Entry 7PUA (electron microscopy, 3.60 A resolution); this record covers chains CA and F2 of the 84 polymer chains in the assembly.

== Chain CA ==
Molecule: 9S rRNA
Source organism: Trypanosoma brucei brucei
Sequence (621 nucleotides; each row starts with the number of its first residue):
     1 UAAAUUAUGG UCAAUUGUUA GUAUUCAUAU UAAUUUUUUU AAAUGUUUUA UCAUUUUAUA
    61 AAGGUUUAUU UUUGAAAGAU UUUUUGUAUA AAAUUUUAGG AAUAGUUAAU AAUAAUUUAU
   121 AAUUUUGAUU AGAUUGUUUU GUUAAUGCUA UUAGAUGGGU GUGGAAAAAU AAAAAAAAUA
   181 AUUAAUAUAU AUCAAUAAUA AAUUAAAUUA AUCUAUUAGU CAGAAAUGGA UGCCAGCCGU
   241 UGCGGUAAUU UCUAUGCUUU UAAAUAUUAU ACAAUUAUCA UAUUAAAUUG UUAAGUGCUG
   301 AUUUAACCAA UAAAAAUAUA AAUAAUUUUU AUUUGUUUUU AAACACCAUU AGGUAUAUGC
   361 AAAUAUAAAA UUAUAGUAAU UAUAAAUUAU AUUAUAUUAU AUUUAUUCAU AUAAUUAAUA
   421 GGAUAAUAUU UGUAGUUUUU GAUACCAUGA UAAGGAUUAU AAAUUGAAAG UGUUAAUAUC
   481 AUAAUCAAAA UUUAUUAUUU AUAUUAAAUA UGUAUGUGUA GAUAAAAUAA GAAAUUAAAA
   541 AGGUAUUGUU GCCCACCAAU UUUUAUAAUA AAAAUAACGU GCAGUAAUUA AUAUAUUUAU
   601 AAAAAUAUAU UUUUUUUUUU U
Not modelled in the structure: 186-197, 208-215, 274-284, 330-344, 357-401, 533-551, 612-621
Sequence notes: expression tag (614-621)
Metal / ion sites: Mg2+ site 1 near U65 (its only coordinating residue here); Mg2+ site 2: A68, U94, U95; Mg2+ site 3 near A76 (its only coordinating residue here); Mg2+ site 4 near A128 (its only coordinating residue here)

== Chain F2 ==
Molecule: PPR_long domain-containing protein
Source organism: Trypanosoma brucei brucei
UniProt: C9ZIL7 (C9ZIL7_TRYB9); residues 1-1024 here = UniProt positions 1-1024
Chain sequence (1024 residues; row label = number of the first residue in the row):
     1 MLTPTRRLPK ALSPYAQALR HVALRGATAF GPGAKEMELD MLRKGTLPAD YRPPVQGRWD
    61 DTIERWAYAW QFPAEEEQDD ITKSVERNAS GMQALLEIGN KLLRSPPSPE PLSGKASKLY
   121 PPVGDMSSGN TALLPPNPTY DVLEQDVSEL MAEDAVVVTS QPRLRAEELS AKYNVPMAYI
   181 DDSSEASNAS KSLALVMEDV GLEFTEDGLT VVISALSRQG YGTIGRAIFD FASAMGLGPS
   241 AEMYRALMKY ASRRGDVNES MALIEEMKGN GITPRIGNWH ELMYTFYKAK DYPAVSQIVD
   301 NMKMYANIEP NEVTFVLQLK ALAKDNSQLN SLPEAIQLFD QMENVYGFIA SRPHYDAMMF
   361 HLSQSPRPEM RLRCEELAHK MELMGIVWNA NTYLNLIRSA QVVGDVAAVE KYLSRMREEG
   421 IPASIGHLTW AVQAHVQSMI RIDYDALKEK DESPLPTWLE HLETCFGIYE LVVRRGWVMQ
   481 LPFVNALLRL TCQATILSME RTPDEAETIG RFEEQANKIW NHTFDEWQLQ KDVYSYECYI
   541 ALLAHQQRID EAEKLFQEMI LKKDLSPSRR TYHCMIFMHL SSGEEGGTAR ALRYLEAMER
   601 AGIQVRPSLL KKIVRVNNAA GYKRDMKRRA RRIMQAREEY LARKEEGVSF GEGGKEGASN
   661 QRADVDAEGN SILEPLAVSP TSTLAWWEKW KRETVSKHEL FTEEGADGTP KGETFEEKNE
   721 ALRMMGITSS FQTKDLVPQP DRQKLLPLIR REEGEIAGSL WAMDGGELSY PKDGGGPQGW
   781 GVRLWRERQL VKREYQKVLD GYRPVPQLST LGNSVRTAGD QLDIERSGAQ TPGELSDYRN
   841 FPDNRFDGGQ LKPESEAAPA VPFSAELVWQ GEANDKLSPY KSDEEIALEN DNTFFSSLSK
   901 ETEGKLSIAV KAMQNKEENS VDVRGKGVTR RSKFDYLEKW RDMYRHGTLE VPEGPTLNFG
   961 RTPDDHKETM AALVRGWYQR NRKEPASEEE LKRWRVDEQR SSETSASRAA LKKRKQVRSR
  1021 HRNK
Not modelled in the structure: 1-10, 124-162, 648-661, 899-929, 985-1024

== Interface between chain CA and chain F2 ==
Pairs across the interface (63; chain CA residue first):
  U1(CA) - Arg275(F2)  sugar contact
  A2(CA) - Asp207(F2)  hydrogen bond to the base
  A2(CA) - Glu242(F2)  hydrogen bond to the sugar
  A2(CA) - Arg245(F2)  sugar contact
  A2(CA) - Ile276(F2)  phosphate contact
  A2(CA) - Gly277(F2)  sugar contact
  A3(CA) - Arg245(F2)  salt bridge to the phosphate
  A3(CA) - His280(F2)  salt bridge to the phosphate
  A3(CA) - Asn311(F2)  hydrogen bond to the phosphate
  A3(CA) - Val313(F2)  phosphate contact
  A4(CA) - Gln78(F2)  phosphate contact
  A4(CA) - Glu312(F2)  base contact
  A4(CA) - Val313(F2)  base contact
  A4(CA) - Val316(F2)  base contact
  A4(CA) - Pro353(F2)  base contact
  A4(CA) - His354(F2)  base contact
  U5(CA) - Gln78(F2)  phosphate contact
  U5(CA) - Arg218(F2)  hydrogen bond to the sugar
  U5(CA) - Arg245(F2)  base contact
  U5(CA) - Ser252(F2)  base contact
  U5(CA) - His280(F2)  base contact
  U5(CA) - Glu281(F2)  hydrogen bond to the base
  U5(CA) - Tyr284(F2)  stacking on the base
  U6(CA) - Arg218(F2)  salt bridge to the phosphate
  U8(CA) - Asp356(F2)  base contact
  U8(CA) - Phe360(F2)  base contact
  U8(CA) - Asn391(F2)  base contact
  U8(CA) - Leu394(F2)  sugar contact
  U8(CA) - Asn395(F2)  hydrogen bond to the base
  U8(CA) - Arg398(F2)  hydrogen bond to the base
  G9(CA) - Arg398(F2)  salt bridge to the phosphate
  G9(CA) - Trp430(F2)  phosphate contact
  G9(CA) - Gln480(F2)  base contact
  G9(CA) - Leu481(F2)  base contact
  G9(CA) - Pro482(F2)  base contact
  G10(CA) - Pro482(F2)  base contact
  G10(CA) - Asn485(F2)  hydrogen bond to the base
  G10(CA) - Asp532(F2)  hydrogen bond to the base
  G10(CA) - Val533(F2)  base contact
  G10(CA) - Tyr534(F2)  stacking on the base
  U11(CA) - Gln364(F2)  hydrogen bond to the sugar
  U11(CA) - Gln401(F2)  hydrogen bond to the base
  U11(CA) - Val402(F2)  sugar contact
  U11(CA) - Gln433(F2)  base contact
  U11(CA) - Arg489(F2)  hydrogen bond to the base
  U11(CA) - Tyr534(F2)  hydrogen bond to the base
  C12(CA) - Gln364(F2)  sugar contact
  C12(CA) - Pro366(F2)  sugar contact
  C12(CA) - Gln437(F2)  hydrogen bond to the base
  C12(CA) - Arg441(F2)  sugar contact
  C12(CA) - Arg489(F2)  hydrogen bond to the base
  C12(CA) - Glu537(F2)  hydrogen bond to the base
  C12(CA) - Arg570(F2)  salt bridge to the phosphate
  A13(CA) - Pro366(F2)  sugar contact
  A13(CA) - Arg367(F2)  base contact
  A13(CA) - Arg570(F2)  salt bridge to the phosphate
  A13(CA) - Arg606(F2)  phosphate contact
  A14(CA) - Arg606(F2)  salt bridge to the phosphate
  A14(CA) - Ser608(F2)  hydrogen bond to the phosphate
  U15(CA) - Ser608(F2)  phosphate contact
  U16(CA) - Lys611(F2)  salt bridge to the phosphate
  U16(CA) - Arg615(F2)  hydrogen bond to the sugar
  G17(CA) - Lys611(F2)  salt bridge to the phosphate
Also at the interface, not in a pair above, chain F2 (57 interface residues in all): Asp80, Thr210, Leu317, Lys320, Lys324, Ser351, Ser363, Ser365, Arg569, Pro607

== Summary ==
16 residues of chain CA and 57 residues of chain F2 are in contact, with 18 hydrogen bonds, 9 salt bridges and
2 aromatic stacking contacts. Polar pairs include A2(CA)-Asp207(F2), U5(CA)-Glu281(F2) and U8(CA)-Asn395(F2).
A68(CA), U94(CA) and U95(CA) coordinate Mg2+ site 2.
Here chain CA is 9S rRNA and chain F2 is PPR_long domain-containing protein, both from Trypanosoma brucei
brucei. Entry 7PUA (Middle assembly intermediate of the Trypanosoma brucei mitoribosomal small subunit) was
determined by electron microscopy (same publication as 7PUB).
